5OSK - chains C and E of the 6 polymer chains in the assembly; structure by X-ray diffraction, 2.11 A resolution.

[Chain C]
Protein: Tubulin alpha-1B chain
Organism: Bos taurus
UniProtKB: P81947 (TBA1B_BOVIN); numbering as in UniProt (aligned over 1-451)
Amino-acid sequence (451 residues; numbered 1 to 451; the number before each row is that of its first residue):
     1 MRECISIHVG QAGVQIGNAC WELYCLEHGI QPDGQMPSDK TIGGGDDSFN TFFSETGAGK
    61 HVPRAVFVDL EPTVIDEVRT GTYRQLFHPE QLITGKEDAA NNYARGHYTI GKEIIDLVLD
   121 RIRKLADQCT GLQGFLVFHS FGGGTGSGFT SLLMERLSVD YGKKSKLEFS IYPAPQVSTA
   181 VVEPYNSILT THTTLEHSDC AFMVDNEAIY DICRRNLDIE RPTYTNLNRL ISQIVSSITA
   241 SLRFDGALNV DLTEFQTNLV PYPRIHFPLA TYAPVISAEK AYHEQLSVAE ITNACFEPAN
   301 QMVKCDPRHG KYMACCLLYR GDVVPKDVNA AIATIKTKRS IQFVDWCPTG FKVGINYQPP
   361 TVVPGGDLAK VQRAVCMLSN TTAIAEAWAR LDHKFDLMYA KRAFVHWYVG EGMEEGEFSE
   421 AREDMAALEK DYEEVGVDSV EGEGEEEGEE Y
Unresolved in the structure: 441-451
Metal / ion sites: Ca2+: Asp-39, Thr-41, Gly-44, Glu-55
Small-molecule neighbours: GTP (guanosine-5'-triphosphate): Gly-10, Gln-11, Ala-12, Gln-15, Ile-16, Asp-69, Asp-98, Ala-99, Ala-100, Asn-101, Ser-140, Gly-142, Gly-143, Gly-144, Thr-145, Gly-146, Ile-171, Pro-173, Val-177, Ser-178, Thr-179, Glu-183, Asn-206, Tyr-224, Leu-227, Asn-228, Ile-231
Reported in the primary citation:
  - binding site for the ligand A9Q: Asn-101, Ser-178, Thr-179, Val-181

[Chain E]
Protein: Stathmin-4
Organism: Rattus norvegicus
UniProtKB: P63043 (STMN4_RAT); residues 5-145 here correspond to UniProt positions 49-189 (UniProt number = residue number + 44)
Amino-acid sequence (143 residues; numbered 3 to 145; the number before each row is that of its first residue):
     3 MADMEVIELN KCTSGQSFEV ILKPPSFDGV PEFNASLPRR RDPSLEEIQK KLEAAEERRK
    63 YQEAELLKHL AEKREHEREV IQKAIEENNN FIKMAKEKLA QKMESNKENR EAHLAAMLER
   123 LQEKDKHAEE VRKNKELKEE ASR
Unresolved in the structure: 3-5, 29-43, 144-145
Sequence notes: initiating methionine (3); expression tag (4)
Curated features (UniProtKB/Swiss-Prot):
  - modified residue: Ser-46 (Phosphoserine)

[How chain C and chain E interact]
Residue-residue contacts - 29 pairs, chain C then chain E:
  His-107(C) / Lys-104(E)
  His-107(C) / Met-105(E)
  Tyr-108(C) / Lys-104(E)
  Tyr-108(C) / Met-105(E)  hydrophobic
  Tyr-108(C) / Asn-108(E)
  Thr-109(C) / Arg-112(E)
  Lys-112(C) / Met-105(E)
  Glu-155(C) / Leu-101(E)
  Glu-155(C) / Lys-104(E)  salt bridge
  Arg-156(C) / Leu-101(E)
  Ser-158(C) / Phe-93(E)
  Ser-158(C) / Ile-94(E)
  Val-159(C) / Ile-94(E)
  Val-159(C) / Lys-98(E)
  Gly-162(C) / Asn-90(E)
  Gly-162(C) / Ile-94(E)
  Lys-163(C) / Asn-90(E)
  Lys-163(C) / Phe-93(E)
  Thr-193(C) / Lys-104(E)
  His-197(C) / Phe-93(E)
  Val-409(C) / His-115(E)  hydrogen bond (backbone-side chain)
  Gly-410(C) / Arg-112(E)
  Glu-411(C) / Asn-108(E)  hydrogen bond (backbone-side chain)
  Glu-411(C) / Arg-112(E)  salt bridge
  Gly-412(C) / Asn-108(E)  hydrogen bond (backbone-side chain)
  Gly-412(C) / Asn-111(E)  hydrogen bond (backbone-side chain)
  Gly-412(C) / Arg-112(E)
  Met-413(C) / Asn-108(E)
  Glu-414(C) / Asn-111(E)  hydrogen bond
Interface residues without a listed pair, chain C (20 interface residues in all): Leu-152, Glu-196
Interface residues without a listed pair, chain E (14 interface residues in all): Ala-97, Lys-100, Lys-109

[Summary]
20 residues of chain C face 14 of chain E across their interface; the contacts include 5 hydrogen bonds and 2
salt bridges. Polar contacts include Glu-155(C)/Lys-104(E), Glu-411(C)/Arg-112(E) and Val-409(C)/His-115(E).
Bound to chain C: GTP. The paper reports a binding site for the ligand A9Q at Asn-101(C), Ser-178(C) and
Thr-179(C) among others.
Chain C is Tubulin alpha-1B chain (Bos taurus) and chain E is Stathmin-4 (Rattus norvegicus); the structure,
Tubulin-7j complex, was determined by X-ray diffraction.
